Entry 7POV (electron microscopy, 3.80 A resolution); this record covers chains B and D of the 4 polymer chains in the assembly.

[Chain B (and D)]
Name: Mucin-2
Source organism: Homo sapiens
Notes: chain D of this document is another copy of the same molecule, construct and numbering; everything in this record applies to it too
UniProtKB: A0A0G2JR65 (A0A0G2JR65_HUMAN); residues 21-1259 here = UniProt positions 21-1259
Sequence (1245 residues; row label = number of the first residue in the row):
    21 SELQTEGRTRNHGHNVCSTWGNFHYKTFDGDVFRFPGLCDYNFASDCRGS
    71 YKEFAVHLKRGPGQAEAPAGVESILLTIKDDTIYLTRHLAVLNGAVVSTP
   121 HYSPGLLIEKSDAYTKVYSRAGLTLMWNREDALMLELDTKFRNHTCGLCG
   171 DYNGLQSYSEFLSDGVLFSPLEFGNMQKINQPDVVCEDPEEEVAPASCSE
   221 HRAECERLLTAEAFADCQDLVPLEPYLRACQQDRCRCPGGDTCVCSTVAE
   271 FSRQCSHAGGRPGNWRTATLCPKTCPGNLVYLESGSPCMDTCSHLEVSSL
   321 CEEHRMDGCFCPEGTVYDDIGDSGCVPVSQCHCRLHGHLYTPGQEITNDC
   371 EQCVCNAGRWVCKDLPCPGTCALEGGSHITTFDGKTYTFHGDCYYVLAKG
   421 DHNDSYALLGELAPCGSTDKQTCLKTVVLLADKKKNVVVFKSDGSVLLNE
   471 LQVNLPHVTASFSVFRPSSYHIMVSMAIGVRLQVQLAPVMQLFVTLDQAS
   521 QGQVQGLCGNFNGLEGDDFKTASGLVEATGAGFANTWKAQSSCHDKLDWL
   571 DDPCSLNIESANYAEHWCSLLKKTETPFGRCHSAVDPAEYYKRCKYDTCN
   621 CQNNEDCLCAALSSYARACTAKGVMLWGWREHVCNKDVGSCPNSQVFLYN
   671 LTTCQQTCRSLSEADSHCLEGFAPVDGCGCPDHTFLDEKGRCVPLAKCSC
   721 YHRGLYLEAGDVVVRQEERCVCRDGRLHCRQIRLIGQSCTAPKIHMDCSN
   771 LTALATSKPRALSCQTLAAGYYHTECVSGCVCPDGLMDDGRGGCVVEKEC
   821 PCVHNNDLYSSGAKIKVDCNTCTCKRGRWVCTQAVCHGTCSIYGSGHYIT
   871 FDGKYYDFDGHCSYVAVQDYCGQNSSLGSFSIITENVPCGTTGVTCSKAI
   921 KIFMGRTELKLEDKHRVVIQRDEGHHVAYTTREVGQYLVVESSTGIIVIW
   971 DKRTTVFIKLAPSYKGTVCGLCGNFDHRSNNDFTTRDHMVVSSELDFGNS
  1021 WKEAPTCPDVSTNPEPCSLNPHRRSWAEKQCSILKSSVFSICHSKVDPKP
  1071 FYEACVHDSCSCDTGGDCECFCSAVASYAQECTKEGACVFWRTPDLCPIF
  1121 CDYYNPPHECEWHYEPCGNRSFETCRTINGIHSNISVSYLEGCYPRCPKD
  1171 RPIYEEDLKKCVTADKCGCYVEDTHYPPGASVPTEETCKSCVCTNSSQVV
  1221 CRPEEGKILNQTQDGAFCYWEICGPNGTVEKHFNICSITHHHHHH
Not modelled in the structure: 21-34, 722-723, 734-738, 750-1265 (chain D: 21-779, 794-800, 893-896, 1227-1236, 1241-1265)
Sequence notes: expression tag (1260-1265)
Disulfide bonds: Cys37-Cys169, Cys59-Cys206, Cys67-Cys166, Cys218-Cys255, Cys225-Cys250, Cys237-Cys275, Cys257-Cys263, Cys265-Cys291, Cys295-Cys329, Cys308-Cys321, Cys312-Cys351, Cys331-Cys345, Cys353-Cys375, Cys370-Cys387, Cys373-Cys382, Cys391-Cys528, Cys413-Cys563, Cys435-Cys443, Cys574-Cys619, Cys588-Cys614, Cys601-Cys639, Cys621-Cys627, Cys629-Cys654, Cys661-Cys698, Cys674-Cys688, Cys678-Cys718, Cys700-Cys712, Cys720-Cys742, Cys740-Cys749
Covalent attachments: N-acetylglucosamine (NAG) linked to Asn163, Asn670
Bound ions: Ca2+ site 1: Asp49, Asp171, Asn173, Leu175, Glu180; Ca2+ site 2: Asp403, Asn530, Asn532, Leu534, Asp537, Asp538

[How chain B and chain D interact]
Residue-residue contacts - 62 pairs, chain B then chain D:
  Thr119(B) - Thr1026(D)  hydrogen bond (backbone-side chain)
  Pro120(B) - Ala1024(D)  hydrophobic
  Pro120(B) - Thr1026(D)
  His121(B) - His881(D)
  Tyr122(B) - Ser883(D)
  Tyr122(B) - Glu905(D)
  Tyr122(B) - Val907(D)
  Pro124(B) - Lys918(D)
  Pro124(B) - Glu932(D)
  Pro124(B) - Asp933(D)
  Gly125(B) - Glu932(D)
  Arg140(B) - Lys930(D)
  Arg140(B) - Glu932(D)  salt bridge
  Ser313(B) - Arg1006(D)
  His314(B) - Arg1006(D)
  His314(B) - Lys1022(D)  hydrogen bond (side chain-backbone)
  His314(B) - Glu1023(D)  salt bridge
  Glu316(B) - Tyr890(D)
  Glu322(B) - Lys921(D)  salt bridge
  Glu322(B) - Glu928(D)
  Arg354(B) - Asp1007(D)
  Asn368(B) - Met1009(D)  hydrogen bond
  Asp369(B) - Ser1012(D)
  Glu371(B) - Val1010(D)
  Cys373(B) - Met1009(D)  hydrophobic
  Arg379(B) - His1008(D)  hydrogen bond
  Trp380(B) - Asp1007(D)  hydrogen bond (backbone-backbone)
  Trp380(B) - Met1009(D)  hydrophobic
  Cys382(B) - His1008(D)
  Val416(B) - Tyr792(D)  hydrophobic
  Leu429(B) - Tyr792(D)  hydrophobic
  Gly533(B) - Ser999(D)
  Gly533(B) - Asn1000(D)
  Leu534(B) - Asp872(D)
  Leu534(B) - Ser999(D)
  Glu535(B) - Ser999(D)  hydrogen bond (backbone-side chain)
  Ala542(B) - Ala788(D)  hydrophobic
  Ala542(B) - Arg848(D)
  Ser543(B) - Gly847(D)
  Ser543(B) - Trp849(D)  hydrogen bond (backbone-backbone)
  Leu545(B) - His824(D)
  Leu545(B) - Val837(D)  hydrophobic
  Leu545(B) - Cys842(D)  hydrophobic
  Leu545(B) - Cys851(D)  hydrophobic
  Val546(B) - His824(D)
  Glu547(B) - Asn825(D)  hydrogen bond (side chain-backbone)
  Ala548(B) - Asn825(D)  hydrogen bond (backbone-side chain)
  Ala548(B) - Ser1064(D)
  Ala548(B) - Lys1065(D)
  Thr549(B) - His1063(D)
  Asn555(B) - Gln785(D)  hydrogen bond (backbone-side chain)
  Thr556(B) - Gln785(D)
  Trp557(B) - Ala788(D)
  Lys558(B) - Gln785(D)  hydrogen bond
  Lys558(B) - Thr786(D)
  Lys558(B) - Ala789(D)
  Gln560(B) - His793(D)
  Ser561(B) - Ala781(D)  hydrogen bond (side chain-backbone)
  Ser561(B) - Ser783(D)
  Asp565(B) - Gln785(D)  hydrogen bond
  Leu567(B) - Asn826(D)
  Leu570(B) - His1063(D)
Interface residues without a listed pair, chain B (50 interface residues in all): Ser118, Ser123, Leu320, Leu355, Gly378, Tyr414, Lys419, Ala427, Gly544, Ala559
Interface residues without a listed pair, chain D (58 interface residues in all): Tyr791, Val823, Gly873, Lys874, Ser901, His997, Arg998, Pro1025, Pro1028, Lys1055, Val1066, Asp1067, Pro1068, Lys1069

[In short]
Chain B and chain D form an interface of 50 and 58 residues respectively; the contacts include 13 hydrogen
bonds and 3 salt bridges. Polar pairs include Arg140(B)-Glu932(D), His314(B)-Glu1023(D) and
Glu322(B)-Lys921(D). Covalently linked N-acetylglucosamine: at Asn163(B) and Asn670(B).
Both chains are Mucin-2 (Homo sapiens). Entry 7POV (MUC2 Tubules of D1D2D3 domains) was determined by electron
microscopy, deposited together with 7PMV, 7PNF and 7PP6.
